Entry 6EDT (electron microscopy, 3.60 A resolution); this record covers chains C and P of the 10 polymer chains in the assembly.

[Chain C]
Name: DNA-directed RNA polymerase subunit beta
From: Mycobacterium tuberculosis
Notes: EC 2.7.7.6
UniProtKB: V9Z879 (V9Z879_MYCTX); residues 7-1140 here correspond to UniProt positions 1-1134 (UniProt number = residue number - 6)
Amino-acid sequence (1134 residues; each row starts with the number of its first residue):
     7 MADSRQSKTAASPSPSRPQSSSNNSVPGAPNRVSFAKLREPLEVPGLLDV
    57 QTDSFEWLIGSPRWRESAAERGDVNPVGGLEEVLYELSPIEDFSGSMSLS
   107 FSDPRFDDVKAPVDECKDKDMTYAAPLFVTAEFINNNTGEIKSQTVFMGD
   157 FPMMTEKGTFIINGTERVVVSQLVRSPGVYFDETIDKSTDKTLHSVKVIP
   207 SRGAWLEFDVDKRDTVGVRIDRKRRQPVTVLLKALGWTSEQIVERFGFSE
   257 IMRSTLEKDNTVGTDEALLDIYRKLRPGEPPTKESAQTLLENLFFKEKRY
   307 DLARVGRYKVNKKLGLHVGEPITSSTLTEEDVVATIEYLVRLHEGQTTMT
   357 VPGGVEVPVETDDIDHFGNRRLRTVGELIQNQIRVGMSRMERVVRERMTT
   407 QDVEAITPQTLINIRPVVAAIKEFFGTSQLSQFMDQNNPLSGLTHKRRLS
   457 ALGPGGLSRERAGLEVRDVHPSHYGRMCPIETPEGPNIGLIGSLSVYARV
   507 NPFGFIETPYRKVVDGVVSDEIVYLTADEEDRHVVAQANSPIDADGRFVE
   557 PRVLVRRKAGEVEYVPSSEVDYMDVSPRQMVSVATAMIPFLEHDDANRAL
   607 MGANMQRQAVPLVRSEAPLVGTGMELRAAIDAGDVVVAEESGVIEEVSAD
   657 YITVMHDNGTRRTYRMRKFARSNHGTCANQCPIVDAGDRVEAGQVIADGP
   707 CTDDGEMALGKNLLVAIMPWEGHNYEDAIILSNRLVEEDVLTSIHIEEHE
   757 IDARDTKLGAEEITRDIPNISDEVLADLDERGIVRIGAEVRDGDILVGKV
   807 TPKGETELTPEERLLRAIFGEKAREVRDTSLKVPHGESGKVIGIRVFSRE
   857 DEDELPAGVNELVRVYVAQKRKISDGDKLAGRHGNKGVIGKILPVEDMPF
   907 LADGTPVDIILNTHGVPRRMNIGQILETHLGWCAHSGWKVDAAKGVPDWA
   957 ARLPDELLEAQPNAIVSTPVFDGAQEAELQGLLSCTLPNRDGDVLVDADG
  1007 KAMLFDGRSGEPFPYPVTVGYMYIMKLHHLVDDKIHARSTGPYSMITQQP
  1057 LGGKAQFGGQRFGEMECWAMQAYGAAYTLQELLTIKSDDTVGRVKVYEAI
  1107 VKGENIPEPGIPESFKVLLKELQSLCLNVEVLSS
Not modelled in the structure: 7-29

[Chain P]
Molecule: 90-nt DNA strand
Sequence (90 nucleotides; numbered 65 to 154; the number before each row is that of its first residue):
    65 CGTGCTTGTTTCCGCCCGCTTCGGGGCAACCCTGCCAGTCTAATACAAAT
   115 CCGGCAATGGAGTCAAGACCAGGTTCGGTCATCCATAGCC
Not modelled in the structure: 65-76, 142-154

[Chain C / chain P interface]
Contacting residue pairs - 10 pairs, chain C then chain P:
  Lys218(C) with DT85(P), salt bridge to the phosphate
  Arg230(C) with DC86(P), hydrogen bond to the phosphate; DG87(P), salt bridge to the phosphate
  Arg421(C) with DT103(P), sugar contact; DC104(P), salt bridge to the phosphate
  Gly1059(C) with DT97(P), phosphate contact
  Lys1060(C) with DT97(P), hydrogen bond to the phosphate
  Arg1067(C) with DC95(P), salt bridge to the phosphate; DC96(P), phosphate contact
  Met1071(C) with DC94(P), sugar contact
Interface residues without a listed pair, chain C (14 interface residues in all): Arg219, Arg467, Asp1039, Gln1062, Gly1065, Gln1066, Gly1069
Interface residues without a listed pair, chain P (12 interface residues in all): DA92, DC99, DG102

[In short]
Chain C and chain P form an interface of 14 and 12 residues respectively; the contacts include 2 hydrogen
bonds and 4 salt bridges. Polar pairs include Arg230(C)-DC86(P), Lys1060(C)-DT97(P) and Lys218(C)-DT85(P).
Chain C is DNA-directed RNA polymerase subunit beta (Mycobacterium tuberculosis) and chain P is a 90-nt DNA
strand; the structure, Mycobacterium tuberculosis RNAP open promoter complex with RbpA/CarD and AP3 promoter,
was determined by electron microscopy, deposited together with 6EE8, 6EEC and 6M7J.
